PDB entry 7V1Y | electron microscopy, 2.82 A resolution | chains A and D of the 8 polymer chains in the assembly

Chain A (and D):
Protein: Serine beta-lactamase-like protein LACTB, mitochondrial
Organism: Homo sapiens
Notes: EC 3.4.-.-; chain D of this document is another copy of the same molecule, construct and numbering; everything in this record applies to it too
UniProtKB: P83111 (LACTB_HUMAN); residues 63-547 here = UniProt positions 63-547
Amino-acid sequence (487 residues; row label = number of the first residue in the row):
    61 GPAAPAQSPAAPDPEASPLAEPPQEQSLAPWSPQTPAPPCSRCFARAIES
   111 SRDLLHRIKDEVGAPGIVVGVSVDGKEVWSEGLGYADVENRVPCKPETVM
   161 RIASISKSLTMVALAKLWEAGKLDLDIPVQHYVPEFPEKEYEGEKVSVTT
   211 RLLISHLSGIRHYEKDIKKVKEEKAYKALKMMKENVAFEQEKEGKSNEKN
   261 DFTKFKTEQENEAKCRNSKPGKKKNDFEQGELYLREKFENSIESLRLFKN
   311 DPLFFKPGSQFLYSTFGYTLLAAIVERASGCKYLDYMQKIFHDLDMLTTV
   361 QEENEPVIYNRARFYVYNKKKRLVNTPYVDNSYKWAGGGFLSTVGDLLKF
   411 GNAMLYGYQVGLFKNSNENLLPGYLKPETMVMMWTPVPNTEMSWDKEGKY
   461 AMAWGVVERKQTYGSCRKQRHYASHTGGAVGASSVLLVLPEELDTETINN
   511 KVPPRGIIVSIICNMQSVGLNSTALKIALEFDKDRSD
Not modelled in the structure: 61-102, 236-285, 547
Sequence notes: expression tag (61-62)
UniProt features mapped onto this chain:
  - active site: Ser164 (Acyl-ester intermediate)
  - modified residue: Lys283 (N6-succinyllysine), Lys284 (N6-succinyllysine), Lys297 (N6-acetyllysine), Lys342 (N6-acetyllysine)
  - natural variant: Arg469 (R469K: Does not affect serine protease activity)

Chain A / chain D interface:
Contacting residue pairs (37; chain A residue first):
  Val148(A) - Tyr369(D)
  Glu149(A) - Pro366(D)
  Glu149(A) - Val367(D)
  Glu149(A) - Ile368(D)  hydrogen bond (side chain-backbone)
  Glu149(A) - Tyr369(D)
  Glu149(A) - Asn370(D)  hydrogen bond (backbone-backbone)
  Glu149(A) - Arg371(D)  salt bridge
  Asn150(A) - Val152(D)
  Asn150(A) - Asn370(D)
  Asn150(A) - Arg371(D)
  Val152(A) - Asn150(D)
  Arg295(A) - Arg295(D)
  Asn364(A) - Asn385(D)  hydrogen bond (backbone-side chain)
  Asn364(A) - Thr386(D)
  Glu365(A) - Val384(D)
  Glu365(A) - Asn385(D)  hydrogen bond (backbone-backbone)
  Pro366(A) - Glu149(D)
  Pro366(A) - Asn385(D)  hydrogen bond (backbone-side chain)
  Val367(A) - Glu149(D)
  Val367(A) - Leu383(D)
  Ile368(A) - Glu149(D)  hydrogen bond (backbone-side chain)
  Tyr369(A) - Val148(D)
  Tyr369(A) - Glu149(D)
  Asn370(A) - Glu149(D)  hydrogen bond (backbone-backbone)
  Asn370(A) - Asn150(D)
  Arg371(A) - Glu149(D)  salt bridge
  Arg371(A) - Asn150(D)
  Arg371(A) - Asn385(D)
  Leu383(A) - Val367(D)
  Val384(A) - Glu365(D)
  Asn385(A) - Asn364(D)  hydrogen bond (side chain-backbone)
  Asn385(A) - Glu365(D)  hydrogen bond (backbone-backbone)
  Asn385(A) - Pro366(D)  hydrogen bond (side chain-backbone)
  Asn385(A) - Val367(D)
  Asn385(A) - Arg371(D)
  Thr386(A) - Asn364(D)
  Tyr388(A) - Tyr388(D)  hydrophobic
Also at the interface, not in a pair above, chain A (19 interface residues in all): Pro387
Also at the interface, not in a pair above, chain D (19 interface residues in all): Pro387

Summary:
Chain A and chain D each contribute 19 residues to their interface; the contacts include 10 hydrogen bonds and
2 salt bridges. Among the polar pairs are Glu149(A)-Arg371(D), Glu149(A)-Ile368(D) and Asn364(A)-Asn385(D).
UniProt lists active-site residue Ser164(A) on chain A.
Both chains are Serine beta-lactamase-like protein LACTB, mitochondrial (Homo sapiens). Entry 7V1Y (Serine
beta-lactamase-like protein LACTB in complex with inhibitor) was determined by electron microscopy (same
publication as 7V1Z and 7V21).
